Entry 4MVD (X-ray diffraction, 8.00 A resolution (low resolution: residue-level contacts below are approximate; hydrogen-bond / salt-bridge calls are withheld)); this record covers chains B and A of the 4 polymer chains in the assembly.

[Chain B (and A)]
Name: Choline-phosphate cytidylyltransferase A
Source organism: Rattus norvegicus
Notes: EC 2.7.7.15; fragment: cct1-312; engineered mutation(s): Deletion (313-367); chain A of this document is another copy of the same molecule, construct and numbering; everything in this record applies to it too
Reference sequence: P19836 (PCY1A_RAT); residues 1-312 here = UniProt positions 1-312
Chain sequence (332 residues; row label = number of the first residue in the row; numbers below 1 keep their minus sign (Met-19 is residue -19)):
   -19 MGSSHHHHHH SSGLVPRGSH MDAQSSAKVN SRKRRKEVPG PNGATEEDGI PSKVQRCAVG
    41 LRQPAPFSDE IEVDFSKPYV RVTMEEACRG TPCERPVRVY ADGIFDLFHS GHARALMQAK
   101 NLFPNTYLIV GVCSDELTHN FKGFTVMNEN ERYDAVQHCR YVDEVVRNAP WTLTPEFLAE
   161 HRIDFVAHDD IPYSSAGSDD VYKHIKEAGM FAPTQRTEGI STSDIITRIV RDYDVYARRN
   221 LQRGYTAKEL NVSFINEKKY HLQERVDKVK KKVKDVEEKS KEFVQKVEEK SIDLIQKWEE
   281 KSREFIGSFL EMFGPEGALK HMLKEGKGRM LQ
Disordered / not traced: -19 to 39, 275-277, 296-312 (chain A: -19 to 39, 224-225, 276-277, 296-312)
Sequence notes: expression tag (-19 to 0)
Residues lining bound ligands: CDC ([2-cytidylate-o'-phosphonyloxyl]-ethyl-trimethyl-ammonium): Asp82, Gly83, Ile84, Phe85, Gly91, His92, Ala95, Pro150, Trp151, His168, Asp169, Gln195, Arg196, Thr197, Ile200, Ser201
Swiss-Prot annotation at these positions:
  - region: Ile272 to Phe293 (Autoinhibitory (AI))
  - binding site (CTP): Ile84, Phe85, His92, Lys122, His168, Asp169, Tyr173, Gln195, Arg196, Thr197, Ile200
  - binding site (phosphocholine): Lys122, Trp151
  - modified residue: Met1 (N-acetylmethionine), Lys8 (N6-acetyllysine), Ser233 (Phosphoserine)
  - mutagenesis: Lys122 (K122A: Nearly abolishes enzyme activity. Decreases affinity for phosphocholine about 500-fold; K122R: Nearly abolishes enzyme activity. Decreases affinity for phosphocholine about 80-fold), His168 (H168A: Strongly reduced catalytic activity), Tyr173 (Y173A: Reduced catalytic activity. Reduces affinity for phosphocholine)
Reported in the primary citation:
  - catalytic residues: Lys122 (citing earlier work)

[Chain B / chain A interface]
Pairs across the interface (10; chain B residue first):
  Leu41(B) - Arg140(A)
  Leu41(B) - Tyr141(A)
  His138(B) - His138(A)
  His138(B) - Cys139(A)
  His138(B) - Arg140(A)
  Cys139(B) - His138(A)
  Arg140(B) - Leu41(A)
  Arg140(B) - His138(A)
  Arg140(B) - Cys139(A)
  Tyr141(B) - Leu41(A)
Also at the interface, not in a pair above, chain B (8 interface residues in all): Gln43, Ser90, Ala93
Also at the interface, not in a pair above, chain A (8 interface residues in all): Arg42, Ala93, Asp134

[In short]
The chain B/chain A interface involves 8 residues from each chain. Chain B binds compound CDC. Curated
annotation (UniProt) lists 11 CTP-binding residues, phosphocholine-binding residues Lys122(B) and Trp151(B)
and 3 mutagenesis sites on chain B. The paper reports the catalytic residue Lys122(B).
Both chains are Choline-phosphate cytidylyltransferase A (Rattus norvegicus). Entry 4MVD (Crystal Structure of
a Mammalian Cytidylyltransferase) was determined by X-ray diffraction (same publication as 4MVC).
